2LVE - chain A; structure by X-ray diffraction, 2.70 A resolution.

[Chain A]
Molecule: RLEN
From: Homo sapiens
Reference sequence: P01625 (KV4A_HUMAN); the construct lacks a stretch of the UniProt sequence, so the offset changes along the chain: 1-27 = UniProt 1-27; 28-108 = UniProt 34-114
Sequence (114 residues; row label = number of the first residue in the row; a row labelled like 27A-27F holds insertion residues (27A, then the next letters in order)):
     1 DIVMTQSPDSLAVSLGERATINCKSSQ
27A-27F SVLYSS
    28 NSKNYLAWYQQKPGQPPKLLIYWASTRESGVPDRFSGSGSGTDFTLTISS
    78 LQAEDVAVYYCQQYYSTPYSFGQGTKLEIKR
Not modelled in the structure: 108
Disulfide bonds: Cys23-Cys88

[Overview]
Chain A is RLEN (Homo sapiens); the structure, Recombinant len, was determined by X-ray diffraction (same
publication as 3LVE and 4LVE).
